Entry 5HHM (X-ray diffraction, 2.50 A resolution); this record covers chains A and D of the 5 polymer chains in the assembly.

[Chain A]
Molecule: HLA class I histocompatibility antigen, A-2 alpha chain
Organism: Homo sapiens
UniProtKB: P01892 (1A02_HUMAN); residues 1-276 here correspond to UniProt positions 25-300 (UniProt number = residue number + 24)
Sequence (276 residues; each row starts with the number of its first residue):
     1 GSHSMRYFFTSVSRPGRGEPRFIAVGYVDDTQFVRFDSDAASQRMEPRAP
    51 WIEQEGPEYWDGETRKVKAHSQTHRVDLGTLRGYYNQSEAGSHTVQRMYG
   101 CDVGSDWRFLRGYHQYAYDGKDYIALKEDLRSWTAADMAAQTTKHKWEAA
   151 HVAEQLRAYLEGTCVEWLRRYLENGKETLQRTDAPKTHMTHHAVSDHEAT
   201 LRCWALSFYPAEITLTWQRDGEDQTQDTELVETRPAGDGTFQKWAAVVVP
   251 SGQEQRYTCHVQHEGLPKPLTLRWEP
Disordered / not traced: 188-204, 215-230, 246-276

[Chain D]
Molecule: JM22 TCR alpha chain
Organism: Homo sapiens
Sequence (200 residues; each row starts with the number of its first residue; note: 5 numbers in that range are skipped by the numbering (no residue carries them; nothing is unmodelled there); a row labelled like 125A-125F holds insertion residues (125A, then the next letters in order)):
     3 QLLEQSPQFLSIQEGENLTVYCNSSSVFSSLQWYRQEPGEGPVLLVTVVT
    53 GGEVKKLKRLTFQFGDARKDSSLHITAAQPGDTGLYLCAGAGSQGNLIFG
   103 KGTKLSVKPNIQNPDPAVYQLRD
125A-125F SKSSSD
   131 KSVCLFTDFDSQTNVSQSKDSDVYITDKTVLDMRSMDFKSNSAVAWSNKS
   181 DFACANAFNNSIIPEDTFFPS
Disordered / not traced: 125A-125F
Disulfide bonds: Cys24-Cys90

[Chain A / chain D interface]
Residue-residue contacts - 5 pairs, chain A then chain D:
  His151(A) - Val51(D)
  Glu154(A) - Ser31(D)
  Glu154(A) - Val51(D)
  Gln155(A) - Ser31(D)
  Gln155(A) - Gly94(D)  hydrogen bond (side chain-backbone)
Also at the interface, not in a pair above, chain A (4 interface residues in all): Lys66
Also at the interface, not in a pair above, chain D (6 interface residues in all): Ala93, Ser95, Gln96

[Overview]
Chain A and chain D form an interface of 4 and 6 residues respectively; the contacts include 1 hydrogen bond.
The hydrogen-bonded pair is Gln155(A)-Gly94(D).
Here chain A is HLA class I histocompatibility antigen, A-2 alpha chain and chain D is JM22 TCR alpha chain,
both from Homo sapiens. Entry 5HHM (Crystal Structure of the JM22 TCR in complex with HLA-A*0201 in complex
with M1-F5L) was determined by X-ray diffraction, deposited together with 5HHN, 5HHO, 5HHP and 5HHQ.
